Entry 8Q7G (X-ray diffraction, 1.43 A resolution); this record covers chain AAA.

== Chain AAA ==
Protein: Carbonic anhydrase 1
Organism: Homo sapiens
Notes: EC 4.2.1.1
Reference sequence: P00915 (CAH1_HUMAN); residues 0-260 here correspond to UniProt positions 1-261 (UniProt number = residue number + 1)
Chain sequence (261 residues; row label = number of the first residue in the row; numbering starts at 0):
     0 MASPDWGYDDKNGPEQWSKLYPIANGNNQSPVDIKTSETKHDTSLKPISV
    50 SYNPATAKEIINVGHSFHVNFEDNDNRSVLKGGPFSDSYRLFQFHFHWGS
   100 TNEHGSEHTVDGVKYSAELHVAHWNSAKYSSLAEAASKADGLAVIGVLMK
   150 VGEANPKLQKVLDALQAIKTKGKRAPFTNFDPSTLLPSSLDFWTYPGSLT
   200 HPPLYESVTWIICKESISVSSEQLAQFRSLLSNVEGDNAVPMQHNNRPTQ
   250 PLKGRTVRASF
Unresolved in the structure: 0-4
Metal / ion sites: Zn2+: His94, His96, His119 (together with KIX)
Residues lining bound ligands: KIX: His67, Phe91, Gln92, His94, His96, Glu106, His119, Ala121, Val143, Ser197, Leu198, Thr199, His200, Trp209
Swiss-Prot annotation at these positions:
  - active site: His64 (Proton donor/acceptor)
  - binding site (Zn(2+)): His64, His67, His94, His96, His119, His200
  - binding site (substrate): Thr199, His200
  - modified residue: Ala1 (N-acetylalanine)

== Overview ==
Chain AAA binds KIX. The Zn2+ site is built by His94, His96 and His119. UniProt lists active-site residue
His64, 6 Zn2+-binding residues and substrate-binding residues Thr199 and His200.
Chain AAA is Carbonic anhydrase 1 (Homo sapiens); the structure, Human Carbonic Anhydrase I in complex with
3,4-dihydro-1H-benzo[c][1,2]oxaborinin-1-ol pH 7.0, was determined by X-ray diffraction, deposited together
with 8QQ9, 8QKZ, 8QHO and 8Q6L.
